6HV7 - chains T and U of the 28 polymer chains in the assembly; structure by X-ray diffraction, 3.40 A resolution.

# Chain T
Molecule: Probable proteasome subunit alpha type-7
Organism: Saccharomyces cerevisiae (strain ATCC 204508 / S288c)
Notes: EC 3.4.25.1
UniProt: P21242 (PSA7_YEAST); residues -3 to 284 here correspond to UniProt positions 1-288 (UniProt number = residue number + 4)
Sequence (288 residues; each row starts with the number of its first residue; numbers below 1 keep their minus sign (Met-3 is residue -3)):
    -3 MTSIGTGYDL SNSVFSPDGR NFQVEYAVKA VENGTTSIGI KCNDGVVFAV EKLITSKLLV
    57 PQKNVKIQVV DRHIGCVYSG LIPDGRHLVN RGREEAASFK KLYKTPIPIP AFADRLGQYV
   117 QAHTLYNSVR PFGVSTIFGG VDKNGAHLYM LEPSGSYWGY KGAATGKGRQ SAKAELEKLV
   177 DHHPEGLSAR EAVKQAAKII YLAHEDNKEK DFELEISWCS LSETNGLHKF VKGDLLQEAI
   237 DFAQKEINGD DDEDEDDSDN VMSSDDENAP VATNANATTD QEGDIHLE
Not modelled in the structure: -3 to 1, 245-284
UniProt features mapped onto this chain:
  - modified residue: Thr-2 (N-acetylthreonine)

# Chain U
Molecule: Proteasome subunit alpha type-1
Organism: Saccharomyces cerevisiae (strain ATCC 204508 / S288c)
Notes: EC 3.4.25.1
UniProt: P21243 (PSA1_YEAST); residues -8 to 243 here correspond to UniProt positions 1-252 (UniProt number = residue number + 9)
Sequence (252 residues; numbered -8 to 243; the number before each row is that of its first residue; numbers below 1 keep their minus sign (Met-8 is residue -8)):
    -8 MSGAAAASAA GYDRHITIFS PEGRLYQVEY AFKATNQTNI NSLAVRGKDC TVVISQKKVP
    52 DKLLDPTTVS YIFCISRTIG MVVNGPIPDA RNAALRAKAE AAEFRYKYGY DMPCDVLAKR
   112 MANLSQIYTQ RAYMRPLGVI LTFVSVDEEL GPSIYKTDPA GYYVGYKATA TGPKQQEITT
   172 NLENHFKKSK IDHINEESWE KVVEFAITHM IDALGTEFSK NDLEVGVATK DKFFTLSAEN
   232 IEERLVAIAE QD
Not modelled in the structure: -8 to 1, 243

# How chain T and chain U interact
Residue-residue contacts - 62 pairs, chain T then chain U:
  Gly3(T) with His6(U)
  Tyr4(T) with Arg5(U); His6(U); Tyr21(U)
  Ser9(T) with Arg126(U)
  Val10(T) with His6(U); Gln18(U)
  Phe11(T) with Gln18(U), hydrogen bond (backbone-side chain); Tyr21(U); Ala22(U), hydrophobic; Ala25(U), hydrophobic; Arg126(U); Pro127(U)
  Ser12(T) with Tyr21(U)
  Pro13(T) with Tyr21(U), hydrophobic; Lys24(U), hydrogen bond (backbone-side chain)
  Asp14(T) with Lys24(U)
  Gly15(T) with Tyr21(U); Ala25(U)
  Lys37(T) with Asp56(U), salt bridge
  Asp110(T) with Arg82(U)
  Gln114(T) with Arg82(U), hydrogen bond (side chain-backbone); Asn83(U); Leu86(U)
  Gln117(T) with Pro79(U); Asp80(U); Asn83(U), hydrogen bond; Arg126(U)
  Thr120(T) with Arg126(U), hydrogen bond (backbone-side chain)
  Leu121(T) with Asn83(U); Tyr124(U); Arg126(U); Leu128(U), hydrophobic
  Tyr122(T) with Tyr124(U); Met125(U), hydrophobic
  Ser150(T) with Pro79(U)
  Gly151(T) with Pro79(U)
  Ser152(T) with Ile78(U); Pro79(U)
  Tyr153(T) with Arg82(U), hydrogen bond (backbone-side chain)
  Trp154(T) with Leu55(U), hydrophobic; Thr59(U); Val60(U), hydrophobic; Ser61(U); Tyr62(U); Ile78(U), hydrophobic; Arg82(U)
  Gly155(T) with Leu55(U); Asp56(U), hydrogen bond (backbone-backbone); Thr59(U), hydrogen bond (backbone-side chain)
  Tyr156(T) with Leu54(U); Leu55(U); Asp56(U)
  Lys157(T) with Lys53(U); Leu54(U), hydrogen bond (backbone-backbone)
  Gly158(T) with Leu54(U)
  Lys169(T) with Leu54(U)
  Leu172(T) with Leu54(U), hydrophobic
  Glu173(T) with Asp52(U); Lys53(U), salt bridge; Leu54(U)
  Asp177(T) with Lys53(U), salt bridge
Interface residues without a listed pair, chain T (32 interface residues in all): Thr2, Tyr145, Val176
Interface residues without a listed pair, chain U (29 interface residues in all): Pro57, Gly129

# In short
The interface between chain T and chain U involves 32 residues on one side and 29 on the other, with 9
hydrogen bonds and 3 salt bridges. Among the polar pairs are Lys37(T)-Asp56(U), Glu173(T)-Lys53(U) and
Asp177(T)-Lys53(U).
Chain T is Probable proteasome subunit alpha type-7 and chain U is Proteasome subunit alpha type-1, both from
Saccharomyces cerevisiae (strain ATCC 204508 / S288c); the structure, Yeast 20S proteasome with human beta2i
(1-53) in complex with 7, was determined by X-ray diffraction (same publication as 6HTB, 6HTC, 6HTD, 6HTP,
6HTR, 6HUB and 30 further entries).
